PDB entry 9OA1 | electron microscopy, 2.66 A resolution | chains C and W of the 11 polymer chains in the assembly

== Chain C ==
Protein: Replicative DNA helicase
From: Escherichia coli
Notes: EC 3.6.4.12
UniProtKB: P0ACB0 (DNAB_ECOLI); numbering as in UniProt (aligned over 1-471)
Chain sequence (471 residues; each row starts with the number of its first residue):
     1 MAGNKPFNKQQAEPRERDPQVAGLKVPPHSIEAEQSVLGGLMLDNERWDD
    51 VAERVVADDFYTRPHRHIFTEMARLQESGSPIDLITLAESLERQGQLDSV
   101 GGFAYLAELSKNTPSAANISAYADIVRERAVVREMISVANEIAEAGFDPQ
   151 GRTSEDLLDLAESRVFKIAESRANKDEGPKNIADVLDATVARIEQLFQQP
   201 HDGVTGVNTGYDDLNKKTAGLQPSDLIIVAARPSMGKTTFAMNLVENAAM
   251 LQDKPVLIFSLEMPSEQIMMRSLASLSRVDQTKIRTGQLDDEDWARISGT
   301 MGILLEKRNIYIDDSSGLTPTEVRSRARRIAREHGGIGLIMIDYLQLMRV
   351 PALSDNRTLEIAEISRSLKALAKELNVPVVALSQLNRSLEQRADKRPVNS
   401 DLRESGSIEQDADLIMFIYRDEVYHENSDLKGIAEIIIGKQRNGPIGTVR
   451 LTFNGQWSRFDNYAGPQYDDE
Not modelled in the structure: 1-18, 469-471
Curated features (UniProtKB/Swiss-Prot):
  - binding site (ATP): S234, K237, T238, R442
  - mutagenesis: P81 (P81H: About 100-fold increased survival following 3000 Gy ionizing radiation), A130 (A130V: In dnaB8, dnaB43, dnaB454; temperature sensitive, no DNA replication at 42 degrees Celsius in vivo, in vitro decreased helicase activity at 30, at 42 degrees Celius almost no helicase, no ...), M242 (M242I: In dnaB70; temperature sensitive, no DNA replication at 42 degrees Celsius in vivo, in vitro 25% helicase activity at 30, further decreased helicase at 42 degrees Celius, low ATPase activity ...), G299 (G299D: In dnaB252; temperature sensitive, no DNA replication at 42 degrees Celsius in vivo, in vitro no change in pRNA synthesis, 5'-3' helicase activity or ATPase at either temperature)
Bound ions: Mg2+: T238 (together with ADP)
Ligand contacts:
  - ADP (adenosine-5'-diphosphate), molecule 1: R232, P233, S234, M235, G236, K237, T238, T239, R271, Q281, T282, R285, R420, F453, G455, Q456
  - ADP, molecule 2: R442, N443, G444

== Chain W ==
Protein: Helicase loader
From: Escherichia phage Lambda
UniProtKB: P03689 (VRPP_LAMBD); residue numbers follow UniProt; this construct covers 1-233
Chain sequence (233 residues; row label = number of the first residue in the row):
     1 MENIAAQMVNFDREQMRRIANNMPEQYDEKPQVQQVAQIINGVFSQLLAT
    51 FPASLANRDQNEVNEIRRQWVLAFRENGITTMEQVNAGMRVARRQNRPFL
   101 PSPGQFVAWCREEASVTAGLPNVSELVDMVYEYCRKRGLYPDAESYPWKS
   151 NAHYWLVTNLYQNMRANALTDAELRRKAADELVHMTARINRGEAIPEPVK
   201 QLPVMGGRPLNRAQALAKIAEIKAKFGLKGASV
Not modelled in the structure: 1-39, 233
Sequence notes: engineered mutation E2 (Lys in P03689)
What the authors report for this chain:
  - binding site for ADP: Y27

== Interface between chain C and chain W ==
Contacting residue pairs (39):
  E53(C) - K229(W)
  E77(C) - K225(W)
  E77(C) - F226(W)
  E77(C) - G227(W)  hydrogen bond (side chain-backbone)
  D187(C) - L228(W)
  D187(C) - A231(W)
  V190(C) - L228(W)  hydrophobic
  A191(C) - A231(W)  hydrophobic
  A191(C) - S232(W)  hydrogen bond (backbone-side chain)
  I193(C) - I219(W)  hydrophobic
  E194(C) - I219(W)
  E194(C) - K223(W)  salt bridge
  E194(C) - S232(W)  hydrogen bond
  F197(C) - N211(W)
  F197(C) - R212(W)  hydrogen bond (backbone-side chain)
  F197(C) - A215(W)  hydrophobic
  F197(C) - L216(W)  hydrophobic
  Q198(C) - R212(W)  hydrogen bond (backbone-side chain)
  Q199(C) - R212(W)
  P200(C) - R212(W)
  Q391(C) - T170(W)
  R392(C) - A168(W)
  R392(C) - L169(W)
  A393(C) - Y131(W)
  A393(C) - M164(W)  hydrophobic
  A393(C) - L169(W)  hydrogen bond (backbone-backbone)
  A393(C) - T170(W)
  D394(C) - C134(W)  hydrogen bond
  R396(C) - C134(W)
  R396(C) - R135(W)
  V398(C) - R165(W)
  L430(C) - R135(W)
  G447(C) - G138(W)
  T448(C) - G138(W)  hydrogen bond (backbone-backbone)
  T448(C) - L139(W)
  R450(C) - K136(W)
  Y468(C) - K136(W)
  Y468(C) - L139(W)
  Y468(C) - Y140(W)
Other interface residues (no listed pair), chain C (23 interface residues in all): Q195
Other interface residues (no listed pair), chain W (27 interface residues in all): D171, L174

== Summary ==
Chain C and chain W form an interface of 23 and 27 residues respectively; the contacts include 8 hydrogen
bonds and 1 salt bridge. Among the polar pairs are E194(C)-K223(W), E77(C)-G227(W) and A191(C)-S232(W). Chain
C binds ADP. The paper reports a binding site for ADP at Y27(W).
Here chain C is Replicative DNA helicase (Escherichia coli) and chain W is Helicase loader (Escherichia phage
Lambda). Entry 9OA1 (Ecoli DnaB helicase and Phage Lambda loader P with ADP-Mg in a 6:5 stoichiometry ratio)
was determined by electron microscopy together with 8V9S and 9OA2 from the same study.
